Entry 1PM2 (X-ray diffraction, 1.80 A resolution); this record covers chains A and B.

Chain A (and B):
Protein: Ribonucleoside-diphosphate reductase 1 beta chain
From: Escherichia coli
Notes: EC 1.17.4.1; chain B of this document is another copy of the same molecule, construct and numbering; everything in this record applies to it too
UniProtKB: P69924 (RIR2_ECOLI); numbering as in UniProt (aligned over 1-339)
Amino-acid sequence (339 residues; row label = number of the first residue in the row):
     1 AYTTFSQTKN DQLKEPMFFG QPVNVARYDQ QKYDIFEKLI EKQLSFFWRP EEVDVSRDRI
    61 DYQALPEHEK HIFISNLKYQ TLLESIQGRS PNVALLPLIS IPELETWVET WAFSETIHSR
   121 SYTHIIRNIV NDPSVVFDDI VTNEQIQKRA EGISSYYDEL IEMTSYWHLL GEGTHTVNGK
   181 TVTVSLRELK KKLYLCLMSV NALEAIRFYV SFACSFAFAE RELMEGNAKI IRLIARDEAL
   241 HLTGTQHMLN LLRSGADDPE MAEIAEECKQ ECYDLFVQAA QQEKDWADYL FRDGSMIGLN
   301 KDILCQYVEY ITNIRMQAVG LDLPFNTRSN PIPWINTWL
Construct notes: engineered mutation Glu-84 (Asp in P69924); conflict Asn-326 (Gln in P69924)
Bound ions: Mn2+ site 1: Glu-84, Glu-115, His-118, Glu-238; Mn2+ site 2: Glu-115, Glu-204, Glu-238, His-241; Hg2+ site 1: Tyr-194, Cys-272; Hg2+ site 2 near Cys-196 (its only coordinating residue here); Hg2+ site 3: Val-210, Cys-214; Hg2+ site 4: Cys-268, Cys-272; Hg2+ site 5: Cys-305, Glu-309

Interface between chain A and chain B:
Pairs across the interface (128):
  Tyr-2(A) / Arg-89(B)
  Tyr-2(A) / Val-93(B)  hydrophobic
  Tyr-2(A) / Asp-158(B)
  Tyr-2(A) / Ile-161(B)  hydrophobic
  Thr-3(A) / Asp-158(B)  hydrogen bond
  Thr-4(A) / Arg-89(B)  hydrogen bond (backbone-side chain)
  Thr-4(A) / Ser-90(B)
  Thr-4(A) / Ser-154(B)
  Thr-4(A) / Tyr-157(B)
  Thr-4(A) / Asp-158(B)  hydrogen bond (backbone-side chain)
  Thr-4(A) / Ile-161(B)
  Phe-5(A) / Leu-82(B)  hydrophobic
  Phe-5(A) / Ile-86(B)  hydrophobic
  Phe-5(A) / Gln-147(B)
  Gln-7(A) / Val-141(B)
  Thr-8(A) / Val-141(B)
  Lys-9(A) / Asp-138(B)
  Lys-9(A) / Val-141(B)
  Lys-9(A) / Thr-142(B)
  Val-23(A) / Arg-89(B)  hydrogen bond (backbone-side chain)
  Asn-24(A) / Ser-85(B)
  Asn-24(A) / Arg-89(B)  hydrogen bond (backbone-side chain)
  Asn-24(A) / Val-141(B)
  Val-25(A) / Ser-85(B)
  Val-25(A) / Phe-137(B)  hydrophobic
  Ala-26(A) / Ser-85(B)  hydrogen bond (backbone-side chain)
  Arg-27(A) / Thr-123(B)
  Arg-27(A) / Ser-134(B)  hydrogen bond
  Arg-27(A) / Phe-137(B)
  Tyr-28(A) / Ser-119(B)
  Tyr-28(A) / Arg-120(B)
  Tyr-28(A) / Thr-123(B)  hydrogen bond (backbone-side chain)
  Tyr-28(A) / Arg-127(B)
  Asp-29(A) / Thr-123(B)
  Asp-29(A) / Pro-133(B)
  Asp-29(A) / Phe-137(B)
  Glu-37(A) / Arg-120(B)  salt bridge
  Ile-40(A) / Arg-120(B)
  Glu-41(A) / Arg-49(B)  hydrogen bond (backbone-side chain)
  Leu-44(A) / Phe-47(B)
  Leu-44(A) / Arg-49(B)
  Leu-44(A) / Phe-113(B)  hydrophobic
  Leu-44(A) / Ile-117(B)  hydrophobic
  Leu-44(A) / Arg-120(B)
  Ser-45(A) / Arg-49(B)
  Phe-47(A) / Leu-44(B)
  Phe-47(A) / Phe-47(B)  hydrophobic
  Arg-49(A) / Glu-41(B)  hydrogen bond (side chain-backbone)
  Arg-49(A) / Leu-44(B)
  Arg-49(A) / Ser-45(B)
  Leu-82(A) / Phe-5(B)  hydrophobic
  Ser-85(A) / Asn-24(B)
  Ser-85(A) / Val-25(B)
  Ser-85(A) / Ala-26(B)  hydrogen bond (side chain-backbone)
  Ile-86(A) / Phe-5(B)  hydrophobic
  Gly-88(A) / Glu-109(B)
  Arg-89(A) / Tyr-2(B)
  Arg-89(A) / Thr-4(B)  hydrogen bond (side chain-backbone)
  Arg-89(A) / Val-23(B)  hydrogen bond (side chain-backbone)
  Arg-89(A) / Asn-24(B)  hydrogen bond (side chain-backbone)
  Arg-89(A) / Glu-105(B)  salt bridge
  Arg-89(A) / Glu-109(B)
  Ser-90(A) / Thr-4(B)
  Asn-92(A) / Asn-92(B)
  Asn-92(A) / Leu-96(B)
  Asn-92(A) / Glu-109(B)  hydrogen bond
  Val-93(A) / Tyr-2(B)  hydrophobic
  Val-93(A) / Leu-96(B)  hydrophobic
  Leu-96(A) / Asn-92(B)
  Leu-96(A) / Val-93(B)  hydrophobic
  Glu-105(A) / Arg-89(B)  salt bridge
  Glu-109(A) / Gly-88(B)
  Glu-109(A) / Arg-89(B)
  Glu-109(A) / Asn-92(B)  hydrogen bond
  Glu-109(A) / Thr-116(B)
  Phe-113(A) / Leu-44(B)  hydrophobic
  Phe-113(A) / Phe-113(B)  hydrophobic
  Thr-116(A) / Glu-109(B)
  Ile-117(A) / Leu-44(B)  hydrophobic
  Ser-119(A) / Ala-26(B)
  Ser-119(A) / Tyr-28(B)
  Arg-120(A) / Tyr-28(B)
  Arg-120(A) / Glu-37(B)  salt bridge
  Arg-120(A) / Ile-40(B)
  Arg-120(A) / Glu-41(B)  salt bridge
  Arg-120(A) / Leu-44(B)
  Thr-123(A) / Arg-27(B)
  Thr-123(A) / Tyr-28(B)  hydrogen bond (side chain-backbone)
  Thr-123(A) / Asp-29(B)
  Arg-127(A) / Tyr-28(B)
  Arg-127(A) / Asp-29(B)
  Pro-133(A) / Asp-29(B)
  Ser-134(A) / Arg-27(B)  hydrogen bond
  Phe-137(A) / Val-25(B)  hydrophobic
  Phe-137(A) / Arg-27(B)
  Phe-137(A) / Asp-29(B)
  Asp-138(A) / Lys-9(B)
  Val-141(A) / Gln-7(B)
  Val-141(A) / Thr-8(B)
  Val-141(A) / Lys-9(B)
  Val-141(A) / Asn-24(B)
  Val-141(A) / Val-25(B)  hydrophobic
  Thr-142(A) / Lys-9(B)
  Gln-147(A) / Phe-5(B)
  Ser-154(A) / Thr-4(B)  hydrogen bond (backbone-side chain)
  Tyr-157(A) / Thr-4(B)
  Asp-158(A) / Tyr-2(B)
  Asp-158(A) / Thr-3(B)  hydrogen bond
  Asp-158(A) / Thr-4(B)  hydrogen bond (side chain-backbone)
  Ile-161(A) / Tyr-2(B)  hydrophobic
  Ile-161(A) / Thr-4(B)
  Glu-162(A) / Leu-169(B)
  Ser-165(A) / Ser-165(B)  hydrogen bond
  Ser-165(A) / Leu-169(B)
  Tyr-166(A) / Leu-169(B)  hydrophobic
  Leu-169(A) / Glu-162(B)
  Leu-169(A) / Ser-165(B)
  Leu-169(A) / Tyr-166(B)  hydrophobic
  Leu-169(A) / Leu-169(B)  hydrophobic
  Leu-170(A) / Val-177(B)  hydrophobic
  His-175(A) / Asn-178(B)  hydrogen bond
  Thr-176(A) / Thr-176(B)
  Thr-176(A) / Val-177(B)
  Thr-176(A) / Asn-178(B)  hydrogen bond (backbone-backbone)
  Val-177(A) / Leu-170(B)  hydrophobic
  Val-177(A) / Thr-176(B)
  Asn-178(A) / His-175(B)  hydrogen bond
  Asn-178(A) / Thr-176(B)  hydrogen bond (backbone-backbone)
Interface residues without a listed pair, chain A (67 interface residues in all): Ser-6, Gln-30, Pro-97, Thr-106, Thr-110, Ala-112, Ile-140, Gly-179
Interface residues without a listed pair, chain B (66 interface residues in all): Ala-1, Ser-6, Gln-30, Thr-106, Thr-110, Ala-112, Ile-140

Overview:
67 residues of chain A face 66 of chain B across their interface, with 26 hydrogen bonds and 5 salt bridges.
Polar pairs include Glu-37(A)/Arg-120(B), Arg-89(A)/Glu-105(B) and Arg-120(A)/Glu-41(B). The Mn2+ site 1 is
built by Glu-84(A), Glu-115(A), His-118(A) and Glu-238(A).
Chain A and chain B are both Ribonucleoside-diphosphate reductase 1 beta chain (Escherichia coli); the
structure, Crystal structure of manganese substituted R2-D84E (D84E mutant of the R2 subunit of E. coli
ribonucleotide ..., was determined by X-ray diffraction together with 1PIY, 1PIZ, 1PJ0, 1PJ1 and 1R65 from the
same study.
